5WGK - chain A; structure by X-ray diffraction, 1.82 A resolution.

Chain A:
Name: Hdac6 protein
Organism: Danio rerio
Notes: fragment: catalytic domain 2
UniProtKB: A7YT55 (A7YT55_DANRE); residues 440-798 here correspond to UniProt positions 288-646 (UniProt number = residue number - 152)
Amino-acid sequence (364 residues; numbered 435 to 798; the number before each row is that of its first residue):
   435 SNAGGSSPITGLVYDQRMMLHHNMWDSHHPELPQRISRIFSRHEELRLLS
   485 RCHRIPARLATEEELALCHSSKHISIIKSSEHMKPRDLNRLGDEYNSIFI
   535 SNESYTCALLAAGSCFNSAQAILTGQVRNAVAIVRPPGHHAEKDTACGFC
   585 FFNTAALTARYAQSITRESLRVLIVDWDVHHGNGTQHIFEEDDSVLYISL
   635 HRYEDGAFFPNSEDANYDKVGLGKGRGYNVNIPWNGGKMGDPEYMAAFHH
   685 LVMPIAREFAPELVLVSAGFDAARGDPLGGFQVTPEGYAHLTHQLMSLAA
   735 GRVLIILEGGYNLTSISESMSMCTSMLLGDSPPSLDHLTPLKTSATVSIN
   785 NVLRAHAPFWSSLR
Disordered / not traced: 435-441, 770-771
Differences from the reference sequence: expression tag (435-439)
Metal / ion sites: K+ site 1: Asp610, Asp612, His614, Ser633, Leu634; Zn2+: Asp612, His614, Asp705 (together with HPB); K+ site 2: Phe623, Asp626, Val629, Tyr662; K+ site 3 near Glu624 (its only coordinating residue here)
Ligand contacts: HPB (AGJ; N-hydroxy-4-{[(2-hydroxyethyl)(phenylacetyl)amino]methyl}benzamide): Asp460, His463, Pro464, Ser531, His574, Gly582, Phe583, Asp612, His614, Phe643, Asp705, Leu712, Gly743, Gly744, Tyr745
What the authors report for this chain:
  - binding site for HPB: Pro464, Ser531, His573, His574, Phe583, Arg601, Phe643, Tyr745
  - catalytic residues: His574 (proposed by the authors, not directly observed)

Overview:
Bound to chain A: HPB. Asp610, Asp612, His614, Ser633 and Leu634 form the K+ site 1. The Zn2+ site is built by
Asp612, His614 and Asp705. The paper reports the catalytic residue His574; a binding site for HPB at Pro464,
Ser531 and His573 among others.
Chain A is Hdac6 protein (Danio rerio); the structure, Crystal structure of Danio rerio histone deacetylase 6
catalytic domain 2 in complex with HPB, was determined by X-ray diffraction (same publication as 5WGI, 5WGL
and 5WGM).
